PDB entry 9MQG | electron microscopy, 3.30 A resolution | chains A and B of the 14 polymer chains in the assembly

Chain A:
Molecule: Envelope glycoprotein gp120
From: Human immunodeficiency virus 1
Chain sequence (473 residues; each row starts with the number of its first residue; note: 10 numbers in that range are skipped by the numbering (no residue carries them; nothing is unmodelled there)):
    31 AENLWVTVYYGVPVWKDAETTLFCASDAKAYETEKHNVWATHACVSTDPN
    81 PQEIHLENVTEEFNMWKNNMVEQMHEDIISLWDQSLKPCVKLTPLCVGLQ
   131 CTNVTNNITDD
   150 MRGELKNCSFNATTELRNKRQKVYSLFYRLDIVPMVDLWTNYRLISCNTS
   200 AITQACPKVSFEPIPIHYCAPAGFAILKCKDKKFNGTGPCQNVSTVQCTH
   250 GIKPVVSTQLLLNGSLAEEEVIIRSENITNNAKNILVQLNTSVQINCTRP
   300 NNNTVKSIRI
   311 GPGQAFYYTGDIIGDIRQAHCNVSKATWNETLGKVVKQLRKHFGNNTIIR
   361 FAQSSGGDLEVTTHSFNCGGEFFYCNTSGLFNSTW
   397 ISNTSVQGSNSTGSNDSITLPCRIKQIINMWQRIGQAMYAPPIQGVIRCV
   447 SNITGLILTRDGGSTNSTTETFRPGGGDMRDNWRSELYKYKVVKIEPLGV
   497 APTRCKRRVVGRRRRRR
Not modelled in the structure: 31, 57-65, 397-412, 460-462, 505-513
Disulfides: C54-C74, C119-C205, C126-C196, C131-C157, C218-C247, C228-C239, C296-C331, C378-C445, C385-C418
Glycans and other covalent adducts: N-acetylglucosamine (NAG) linked to N88, N133, N156, N160, N197, N234, N262, N276, N301, N332, N339, N386, N392, N448
What the authors report for this chain:
  - post-translational modification sites: N160

Chain B:
Molecule: Transmembrane protein gp41
From: Human immunodeficiency virus 1
UniProtKB: Q2N0S6 (Q2N0S6_9HIV1); residues 512-664 here correspond to UniProt positions 509-661 (UniProt number = residue number - 3)
Chain sequence (153 residues; each row starts with the number of its first residue):
   512 AVGIGAVSLGFLGAAGSTMGAASMTLTVQARNLLSGIVQQQSNLLRAPEP
   562 QQHLLKDTHWGIKQLQARVLAVEHYLRDQQLLGIWGCSGKLICCTNVPWN
   612 SSWSNRNLSEIWDNMTWLQWDKEISNYTQIIYGLLEESQNQQEKNEQDLL
   662 ALD
Not modelled in the structure: 512-518, 547-569
Disulfides: C598-C604
Glycans and other covalent adducts: N-acetylglucosamine (NAG) linked to N618
Construct notes: conflict S519 (Phe516 in Q2N0S6), P559 (Ile556 in Q2N0S6), P561 (Ala558 in Q2N0S6), D568 (Leu565 in Q2N0S6), H570 (Val567 in Q2N0S6), H585 (Arg582 in Q2N0S6), C605 (Thr602 in Q2N0S6)
Ligand contacts: N-acetylglucosamine (NAG; 2-acetamido-2-deoxy-beta-D-glucopyranose): L520, G524, G527, S528

Chain A / chain B interface:
Pairs across the interface (110):
  E32(A) - N618(B)
  E32(A) - L619(B)
  L34(A) - P609(B)
  L34(A) - W610(B)  hydrogen bond (backbone-backbone)
  L34(A) - L619(B)  hydrophobic
  W35(A) - N607(B)
  W35(A) - V608(B)
  W35(A) - P609(B)
  V36(A) - T606(B)  hydrogen bond (backbone-side chain)
  V36(A) - V608(B)  hydrogen bond (backbone-backbone)
  V36(A) - W610(B)  hydrophobic
  V36(A) - W614(B)  hydrophobic
  V36(A) - I642(B)  hydrophobic
  T37(A) - I603(B)
  T37(A) - C604(B)
  V38(A) - L593(B)  hydrophobic
  V38(A) - W596(B)  hydrophobic
  V38(A) - L602(B)
  V38(A) - I603(B)
  V38(A) - C604(B)  hydrogen bond (backbone-backbone)
  V38(A) - L646(B)  hydrophobic
  Y39(A) - L602(B)
  Y39(A) - I603(B)  hydrophobic
  Y39(A) - W623(B)
  Y39(A) - W628(B)  hydrophobic
  Y40(A) - L537(B)
  Y40(A) - L544(B)
  Y40(A) - Y586(B)
  Y40(A) - D589(B)
  Y40(A) - Q590(B)  hydrogen bond
  Y40(A) - L593(B)  hydrophobic
  Y40(A) - L602(B)  hydrogen bond (backbone-backbone)
  G41(A) - L537(B)
  G41(A) - Q540(B)  hydrogen bond (backbone-side chain)
  V42(A) - L537(B)
  V42(A) - Q540(B)  hydrogen bond (backbone-side chain)
  V42(A) - W628(B)  hydrophobic
  P43(A) - L523(B)  hydrophobic
  P43(A) - A526(B)
  P43(A) - A533(B)  hydrophobic
  P43(A) - Q540(B)
  P43(A) - W628(B)
  V44(A) - W628(B)
  V44(A) - L629(B)
  W45(A) - L523(B)  hydrophobic
  W45(A) - A526(B)  hydrophobic
  W45(A) - L629(B)
  K46(A) - D632(B)  salt bridge
  T51(A) - K574(B)
  T51(A) - A578(B)
  H72(A) - W571(B)
  A73(A) - W571(B)  hydrophobic
  V75(A) - Q575(B)
  I84(A) - L520(B)
  I84(A) - G521(B)
  I84(A) - F522(B)
  I84(A) - G524(B)
  L86(A) - L523(B)
  E87(A) - G527(B)
  N88(A) - G527(B)
  V89(A) - A526(B)
  V89(A) - G527(B)
  D107(A) - K574(B)  salt bridge
  Q114(A) - W571(B)
  P220(A) - A578(B)  hydrophobic
  A221(A) - N543(B)
  A221(A) - L544(B)
  A221(A) - L545(B)
  A221(A) - S546(B)
  A221(A) - A582(B)
  G222(A) - N543(B)
  G222(A) - L544(B)
  A224(A) - F522(B)  hydrophobic
  T244(A) - F522(B)
  T244(A) - L523(B)
  K490(A) - H585(B)
  I491(A) - F522(B)  hydrophobic
  I491(A) - L523(B)  hydrophobic
  I491(A) - L544(B)  hydrophobic
  P493(A) - L544(B)  hydrophobic
  P493(A) - D589(B)
  L494(A) - D589(B)
  L494(A) - L592(B)  hydrophobic
  L494(A) - L593(B)  hydrophobic
  V496(A) - W628(B)
  V496(A) - W631(B)  hydrogen bond (backbone-side chain)
  V496(A) - I635(B)  hydrophobic
  V496(A) - I642(B)  hydrophobic
  A497(A) - M530(B)  hydrophobic
  A497(A) - W623(B)  hydrophobic
  A497(A) - W628(B)  hydrophobic
  A497(A) - W631(B)
  P498(A) - W610(B)  hydrophobic
  P498(A) - L619(B)
  P498(A) - I622(B)  hydrophobic
  P498(A) - W623(B)  hydrogen bond (backbone-side chain)
  P498(A) - W631(B)
  T499(A) - W623(B)
  R500(A) - L619(B)
  C501(A) - C605(B)  disulfide
  K502(A) - T606(B)
  R503(A) - W596(B)  hydrogen bond (side chain-backbone)
  R503(A) - G597(B)
  R503(A) - C598(B)
  R503(A) - C604(B)
  R503(A) - C605(B)  hydrogen bond (side chain-backbone)
  R503(A) - T606(B)  hydrogen bond (backbone-backbone)
  R503(A) - N607(B)
  R503(A) - Q650(B)  hydrogen bond
  R503(A) - Q653(B)  hydrogen bond
Also at the interface, not in a pair above, chain A (46 interface residues in all): L52, F53, F223, R504
Also at the interface, not in a pair above, chain B (59 interface residues in all): A525, S534, A541, S636, Y643, E657, L660
Cross-chain cystine bridges: C501(A)-C605(B)

Overview:
Chain A and chain B form an interface of 46 and 59 residues respectively, with 1 disulfide bond, 15 hydrogen
bonds and 2 salt bridges. Among the polar pairs are K46(A)-D632(B), D107(A)-K574(B) and V36(A)-T606(B). Bound
to chain B: N-acetylglucosamine. From the paper: a modification site at N160(A).
Chain A is Envelope glycoprotein gp120 and chain B is Transmembrane protein gp41, both from Human
immunodeficiency virus 1; the structure, RM017 Fab in complex with Apex-GT6.2 trimer and RM20A3 Fab, was
determined by electron microscopy (same publication as 9MPX, 9B8B, 9B8C, 9MPB and 9MPC).
